Entry 7Z1N (electron microscopy, 3.90 A resolution); this record covers chains A and B of the 17 polymer chains in the assembly.

== Chain A ==
Name: DNA-directed RNA polymerase III subunit RPC1
Organism: Saccharomyces cerevisiae W303
Notes: EC 2.7.7.6
UniProtKB: P04051 (RPC1_YEAST); residue numbers follow UniProt; this construct covers 1-1460
Amino-acid sequence (1460 residues; row label = number of the first residue in the row):
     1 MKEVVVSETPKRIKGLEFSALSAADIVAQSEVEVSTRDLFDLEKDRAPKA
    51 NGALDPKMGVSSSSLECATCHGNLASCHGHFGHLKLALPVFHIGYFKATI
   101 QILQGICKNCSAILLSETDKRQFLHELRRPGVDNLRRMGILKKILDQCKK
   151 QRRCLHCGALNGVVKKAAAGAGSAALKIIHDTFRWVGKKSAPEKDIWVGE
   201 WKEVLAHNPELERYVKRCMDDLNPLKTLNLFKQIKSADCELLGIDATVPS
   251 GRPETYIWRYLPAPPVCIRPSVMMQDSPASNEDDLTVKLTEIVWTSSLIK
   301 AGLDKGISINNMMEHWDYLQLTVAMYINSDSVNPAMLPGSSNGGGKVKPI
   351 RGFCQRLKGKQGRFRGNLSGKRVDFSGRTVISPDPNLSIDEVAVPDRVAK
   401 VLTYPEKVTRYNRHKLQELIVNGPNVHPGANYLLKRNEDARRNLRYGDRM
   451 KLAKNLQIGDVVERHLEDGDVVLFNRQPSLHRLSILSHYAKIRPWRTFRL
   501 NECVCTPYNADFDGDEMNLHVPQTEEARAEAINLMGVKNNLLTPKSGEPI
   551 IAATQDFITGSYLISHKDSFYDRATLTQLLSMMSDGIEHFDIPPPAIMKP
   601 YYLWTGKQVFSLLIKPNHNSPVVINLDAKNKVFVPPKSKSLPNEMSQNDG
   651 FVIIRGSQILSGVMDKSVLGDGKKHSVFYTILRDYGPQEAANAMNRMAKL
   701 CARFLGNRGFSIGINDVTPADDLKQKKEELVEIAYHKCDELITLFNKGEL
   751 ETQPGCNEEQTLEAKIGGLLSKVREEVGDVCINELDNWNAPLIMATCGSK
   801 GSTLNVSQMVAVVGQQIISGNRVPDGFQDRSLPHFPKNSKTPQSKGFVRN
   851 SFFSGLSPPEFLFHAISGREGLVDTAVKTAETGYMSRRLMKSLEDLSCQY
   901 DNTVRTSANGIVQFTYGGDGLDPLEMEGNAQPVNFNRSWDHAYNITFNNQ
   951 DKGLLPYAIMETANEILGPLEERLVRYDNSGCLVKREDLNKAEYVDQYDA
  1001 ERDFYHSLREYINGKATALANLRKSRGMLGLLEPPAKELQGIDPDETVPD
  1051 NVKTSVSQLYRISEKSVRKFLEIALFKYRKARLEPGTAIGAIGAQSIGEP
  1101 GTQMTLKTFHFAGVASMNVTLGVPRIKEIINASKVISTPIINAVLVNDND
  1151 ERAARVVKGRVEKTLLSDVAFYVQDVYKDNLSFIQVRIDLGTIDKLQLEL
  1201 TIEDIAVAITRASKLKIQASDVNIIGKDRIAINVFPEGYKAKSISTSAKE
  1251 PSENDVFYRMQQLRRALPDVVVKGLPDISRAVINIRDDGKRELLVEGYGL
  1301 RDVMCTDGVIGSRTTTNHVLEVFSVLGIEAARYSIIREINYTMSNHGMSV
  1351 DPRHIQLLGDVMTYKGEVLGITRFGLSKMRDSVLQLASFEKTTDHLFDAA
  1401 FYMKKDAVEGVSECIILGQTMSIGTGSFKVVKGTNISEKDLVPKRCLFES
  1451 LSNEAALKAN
Disordered / not traced: 340-348, 1237-1252, 1459-1460
Swiss-Prot annotation at these positions:
  - region: Pro858 to Glu870 (Bridging helix)
  - binding site (Zn(2+)): Cys67, Cys70, Cys77, His80, Cys107, Cys110, Cys154
  - binding site (Mg(2+)): Asp511, Asp513, Asp515
  - mutagenesis: Thr506 (T506I: Temperature-sensitive), Asn509 (N509Y: Temperature-sensitive), Asn518 (N518Q: Temperature-sensitive)

== Chain B ==
Name: DNA-directed RNA polymerase III subunit RPC2
Organism: Saccharomyces cerevisiae W303
Notes: EC 2.7.7.6
UniProtKB: P22276 (RPC2_YEAST); residues 1-1149 here = UniProt positions 1-1149
Amino-acid sequence (1149 residues; numbered 1 to 1149; the number before each row is that of its first residue):
     1 MVAATKRRKTHIHKHVKDEAFDDLLKPVYKGKKLTDEINTAQDKWHLLPA
    51 FLKVKGLVKQHLDSFNYFVDTDLKKIIKANQLILSDVDPEFYLKYVDIRV
   101 GKKSSSSTKDYLTPPHECRLRDMTYSAPIYVDIEYTRGRNIIMHKDVEIG
   151 RMPIMLRSNKCILYDADESKMAKLNECPLDPGGYFIVNGTEKVILVQEQL
   201 SKNRIIVEADEKKGIVQASVTSSTHERKSKTYVITKNGKIYLKHNSIAEE
   251 IPIAIVLKACGILSDLEIMQLVCGNDSSYQDIFAVNLEESSKLDIYTQQQ
   301 ALEYIGAKVKTMRRQKLTILQEGIEAIATTVIAHLTVEALDFREKALYIA
   351 MMTRRVVMAMYNPKMIDDRDYVGNKRLELAGQLISLLFEDLFKKFNNDFK
   401 LSIDKVLKKPNRAMEYDALLSINVHSNNITSGLNRAISTGNWSLKRFKME
   451 RAGVTHVLSRLSYISALGMMTRISSQFEKSRKVSGPRALQPSQFGMLCTA
   501 DTPEGEACGLVKNLALMTHITTDDEEEPIKKLCYVLGVEDITLIDSASLH
   551 LNYGVYLNGTLIGSIRFPTKFVTQFRHLRRTGKVSEFISIYSNSHQMAVH
   601 IATDGGRICRPLIIVSDGQSRVKDIHLRKLLDGELDFDDFLKLGLVEYLD
   651 VNEENDSYIALYEKDIVPSMTHLEIEPFTILGAVAGLIPYPHHNQSPRNT
   701 YQCAMGKQAIGAIAYNQFKRIDTLLYLMTYPQQPMVKTKTIELIDYDKLP
   751 AGQNATVAVMSYSGYDIEDALVLNKSSIDRGFGRCETRRKTTTVLKRYAN
   801 HTQDIIGGMRVDENGDPIWQHQSLGPDGLGEVGMKVQSGQIYINKSVPTN
   851 SADAPNPNNVNVQTQYREAPVIYRGPEPSHIDQVMMSVSDNDQALIKVLL
   901 RQNRRPELGDKFSSRHGQKGVCGIIVKQEDMPFNDQGIVPDIIMNPHGFP
   951 SRMTVGKMIELISGKAGVLNGTLEYGTCFGGSKLEDMSKILVDQGFNYSG
  1001 KDMLYSGITGECLQAYIFFGPIYYQKLKHMVLDKMHARARGPRAVLTRQP
  1051 TEGRSRDGGLRLGEMERDCVIAYGASQLLLERLMISSDAFEVDVCDKCGL
  1101 MGYSGWCTTCKSAENIIKMTIPYAAKLLFQELLSMNIAPRLRLEDIFQQ
Disordered / not traced: 1-37
Swiss-Prot annotation at these positions:
  - zinc finger: Cys1095 to Cys1110 (C4-type)
  - binding site (Zn(2+)): Cys1095, Cys1098, Cys1107, Cys1110
From the paper describing this entry:
  - mutagenesis - Q199R, R481G: decreased growth
  - mutagenesis - K448A, R451V: unchanged growth

== Interface between chain A and chain B ==
Pairs across the interface (346; chain A residue first):
  Pro10(A) with Ile1146(B), hydrogen bond (backbone-backbone)
  Lys11(A) with Asp1096(B), salt bridge; Ile1117(B); Leu1143(B); Glu1144(B); Asp1145(B), salt bridge
  Arg12(A) with Leu1143(B); Glu1144(B), salt bridge; Ile1146(B)
  Ile13(A) with Met1119(B), hydrophobic; Arg1142(B)
  Lys14(A) with Arg1142(B), hydrogen bond (backbone-backbone); Glu1144(B)
  Gly15(A) with Arg1142(B), hydrogen bond (backbone-backbone)
  Leu16(A) with Phe1129(B), hydrophobic; Arg1140(B)
  Glu17(A) with Ala1138(B); Arg1140(B), hydrogen bond (backbone-backbone); Arg1142(B), salt bridge
  Phe18(A) with Ile1137(B), hydrophobic; Ala1138(B); Pro1139(B), hydrophobic
  Ser19(A) with Ile1137(B); Ala1138(B), hydrogen bond (backbone-backbone)
  Ala20(A) with Asn1136(B)
  Leu21(A) with Leu1133(B), hydrophobic; Asn1136(B), hydrogen bond (backbone-side chain); Ala1138(B), hydrophobic; Arg1140(B)
  Asp25(A) with Arg1140(B), salt bridge
  Ala28(A) with Thr1108(B); Lys1111(B)
  Gln29(A) with Thr1108(B); Thr1109(B)
  Glu31(A) with Thr1108(B), hydrogen bond
  Thr69(A) with Tyr1103(B)
  Cys70(A) with Tyr1103(B), hydrophobic
  Leu74(A) with Arg1048(B), hydrogen bond (backbone-side chain)
  Ala75(A) with Arg1048(B)
  Cys77(A) with Arg1048(B)
  His78(A) with Phe1090(B); Glu1091(B); Gly1102(B); Tyr1103(B); Lys1126(B), hydrogen bond (backbone-side chain); Gln1130(B), hydrogen bond (backbone-side chain)
  Phe81(A) with Gln1130(B); Leu1133(B), hydrophobic
  His92(A) with Met1135(B), hydrogen bond (side chain-backbone)
  Tyr95(A) with Asn1136(B), hydrogen bond (side chain-backbone); Ile1137(B)
  Thr255(A) with Asn1136(B)
  Trp258(A) with Ser1134(B); Asn1136(B)
  Pro262(A) with Leu1133(B); Ser1134(B)
  Pro264(A) with Ser1134(B)
  Cys267(A) with Leu1046(B)
  Ile268(A) with Leu1046(B), hydrophobic; Leu1127(B), hydrophobic; Gln1130(B)
  Pro270(A) with Leu1046(B)
  Pro278(A) with Ser851(B)
  Tyr326(A) with Ser1134(B), hydrogen bond
  Ile327(A) with Ser1134(B); Met1135(B), hydrophobic
  Phe353(A) with Glu1131(B); Ser1134(B); Met1135(B), hydrophobic
  Cys354(A) with Met1135(B), hydrophobic
  Arg356(A) with Glu1131(B), salt bridge
  Leu357(A) with Glu1131(B)
  Arg363(A) with Leu1046(B); Leu1127(B)
  Phe364(A) with Leu1128(B), hydrophobic
  Arg365(A) with Arg1061(B), hydrogen bond (backbone-side chain); Glu1064(B), salt bridge
  Gly366(A) with Arg1061(B)
  Asn367(A) with Gln1049(B), hydrogen bond; Ala1124(B)
  Leu368(A) with Ala1124(B), hydrophobic; Leu1128(B), hydrophobic
  Ser369(A) with Arg1067(B), hydrogen bond
  Gly370(A) with Leu1062(B)
  Lys371(A) with Gln1049(B); Leu1062(B); Leu1083(B), hydrogen bond (side chain-backbone); Ser1087(B); Asp1088(B), salt bridge; Pro1122(B)
  Arg372(A) with Pro1050(B); Thr1051(B); Glu1052(B); Gly1059(B); Leu1060(B); Arg1061(B); Ser1087(B), hydrogen bond (backbone-side chain)
  Val373(A) with Pro1050(B); Gly1059(B); Leu1060(B), hydrogen bond (backbone-backbone); Arg1082(B)
  Asp374(A) with Arg1038(B), salt bridge; Ala1039(B); Pro1050(B); Arg1082(B), hydrogen bond (backbone-side chain); Ser1086(B)
  Phe375(A) with Arg1038(B); Ala1039(B); Ser1086(B)
  Ser376(A) with Ala1037(B); Arg1038(B), hydrogen bond (backbone-backbone); Gly1059(B); Leu1060(B), hydrogen bond (side chain-backbone)
  Gly377(A) with His1036(B); Leu1060(B)
  Arg378(A) with Lys1034(B); Met1035(B); His1036(B), hydrogen bond (backbone-backbone); Leu1060(B)
  Val380(A) with Gly909(B); Val1031(B), hydrophobic; Lys1034(B)
  Ile381(A) with Val921(B)
  Ser382(A) with Leu908(B); Cys922(B); Gly923(B), hydrogen bond (side chain-backbone)
  Pro383(A) with Tyr765(B); Ala770(B), hydrophobic
  Asp384(A) with Tyr765(B), hydrogen bond
  Pro385(A) with Gly764(B); Tyr765(B)
  Val398(A) with Met1035(B), hydrophobic
  Val401(A) with Ala1037(B), hydrophobic; Ala1039(B)
  Arg441(A) with Arg1040(B)
  Leu473(A) with Leu1078(B), hydrophobic
  Asn475(A) with Glu1066(B), hydrogen bond
  Gln477(A) with Glu1066(B), hydrogen bond
  Ser479(A) with Met1065(B); Glu1066(B); Cys1069(B)
  His481(A) with Cys1069(B), hydrogen bond (backbone-side chain)
  Arg482(A) with Cys1069(B); Ala1072(B); Tyr1073(B), hydrogen bond (backbone-side chain)
  Leu483(A) with Tyr1073(B)
  Ile485(A) with Cys1069(B), hydrophobic; Val1070(B), hydrophobic; Tyr1073(B), hydrogen bond (backbone-side chain)
  Leu486(A) with Tyr1073(B)
  Trp495(A) with Leu908(B), hydrophobic
  Arg496(A) with Glu907(B), salt bridge; Val1031(B); Leu1032(B); Met1035(B)
  Thr497(A) with Leu908(B); Gly909(B); Val1031(B)
  Glu502(A) with Gly764(B); Ile767(B)
  Ala510(A) with Glu768(B)
  Asp511(A) with Glu768(B)
  Phe512(A) with Ile767(B); Glu768(B); Asp769(B); Gly920(B); Val921(B), hydrogen bond (backbone-backbone)
  Asp513(A) with Asp769(B); Lys911(B), hydrogen bond (backbone-side chain); Lys919(B); Gly920(B)
  Gly514(A) with Lys911(B); Val921(B)
  Glu516(A) with Lys1034(B), salt bridge
  Asn518(A) with Leu1060(B)
  His520(A) with Arg1082(B)
  Val521(A) with Arg1082(B), hydrogen bond (backbone-side chain)
  Pro522(A) with Arg1082(B)
  Gln523(A) with Glu1081(B)
  Thr524(A) with Glu1081(B)
  Glu526(A) with Gln1077(B)
  Ala527(A) with Leu1078(B), hydrophobic; Glu1081(B)
  Glu530(A) with Gly1074(B); Ala1075(B); Leu1078(B)
  Leu534(A) with Tyr1073(B)
  Met535(A) with Tyr1073(B), hydrophobic; Leu1078(B), hydrophobic
  Asn540(A) with Tyr1073(B), hydrogen bond
  Gln555(A) with Ile767(B); Glu768(B); Asn945(B); His947(B)
  Asp556(A) with Ser761(B), hydrogen bond; Ile767(B); His947(B), salt bridge
  Phe557(A) with Ile767(B), hydrophobic
  Thr559(A) with His947(B)
  Ala702(A) with Ser763(B); Gly764(B), hydrogen bond (backbone-backbone)
  Leu705(A) with Ser761(B)
  Gly706(A) with Ser761(B); Tyr762(B), hydrogen bond (backbone-backbone); Ser1006(B), hydrogen bond (backbone-side chain)
  Asn707(A) with Ser1006(B)
  Arg708(A) with Gln1014(B), hydrogen bond
  Gly709(A) with Leu1013(B); Ala1015(B); Ile1017(B)
  Phe710(A) with Met760(B); Ser761(B); Pro946(B)
  Ser711(A) with Val759(B), hydrogen bond (side chain-backbone); Lys1001(B); Tyr1016(B); Ile1017(B); Phe1018(B), hydrogen bond (side chain-backbone)
  Ile712(A) with Pro946(B); Met958(B), hydrophobic; Phe1018(B)
  Gly713(A) with Met958(B); Phe1018(B)
  Ile714(A) with Ile959(B), hydrophobic; Ile962(B), hydrophobic; Leu984(B), hydrophobic; Ser999(B), hydrogen bond (backbone-side chain)
  Asn715(A) with Tyr998(B), hydrogen bond; Ser999(B), hydrogen bond (backbone-side chain)
  Asp716(A) with Lys1001(B), salt bridge
  Met794(A) with Pro946(B); His947(B); Pro950(B), hydrophobic
  Ser799(A) with His947(B)
  Lys800(A) with His947(B); Pro950(B); Ser951(B); Arg952(B)
  Asn805(A) with Pro950(B); Met953(B)
  Gln808(A) with Met953(B)
  Met809(A) with Phe949(B); Pro950(B), hydrophobic; Met953(B), hydrophobic
  Asp825(A) with Asp368(B)
  Gly826(A) with Asp368(B); Tyr371(B)
  Phe827(A) with Tyr371(B), hydrophobic; Ser492(B)
  Gln828(A) with Asn593(B); Asn655(B)
  Asp829(A) with His595(B), salt bridge
  Arg830(A) with Asn655(B), hydrogen bond (side chain-backbone); Asp656(B); Ser657(B), hydrogen bond (side chain-backbone)
  Ser831(A) with Pro491(B)
  Leu832(A) with Pro491(B)
  Pro833(A) with Glu654(B); Ile659(B), hydrogen bond (backbone-backbone)
  His834(A) with Phe494(B); Tyr658(B); Ile659(B); Leu661(B)
  Phe835(A) with Tyr658(B)
  Pro836(A) with Tyr658(B)
  Phe852(A) with His693(B), hydrogen bond (backbone-side chain); Asn694(B)
  Phe853(A) with His693(B), hydrogen bond (backbone-side chain); Leu984(B), hydrophobic
  Ser854(A) with His693(B)
  Gly855(A) with His692(B); His693(B)
  Leu856(A) with His692(B); Phe979(B)
  Ser857(A) with Phe979(B)
  Pro858(A) with Leu661(B), hydrophobic; Phe979(B), hydrophobic
  Pro859(A) with Leu661(B)
  Phe861(A) with Leu681(B), hydrophobic; Pro691(B); Asn699(B); Phe979(B), hydrophobic
  Leu862(A) with Pro491(B), hydrophobic; Phe494(B), hydrophobic
  His864(A) with Gln695(B); Ser696(B)
  Ala865(A) with Thr499(B); Ser696(B)
  Ile866(A) with Leu489(B); Pro491(B), hydrophobic
  Arg869(A) with Arg487(B), hydrogen bond (side chain-backbone); Ala488(B); Leu489(B); Thr502(B); Gly509(B)
  Glu870(A) with Val483(B)
  Leu872(A) with Thr700(B); Tyr701(B)
  Val873(A) with Val483(B), hydrophobic; Arg487(B)
  Val877(A) with Arg481(B), hydrogen bond (backbone-side chain); Val483(B), hydrophobic
  Ala880(A) with Arg481(B)
  Glu881(A) with Arg481(B)
  Met890(A) with Asp1068(B)
  Lys891(A) with Arg1067(B)
  Ala1088(A) with Ile1071(B)
  Ala1091(A) with Ala1072(B), hydrophobic
  Ile1092(A) with Ala1072(B)
  Gln1095(A) with Asp1068(B), hydrogen bond (side chain-backbone); Cys1069(B), hydrogen bond; Ala1072(B)
  Phe1257(A) with Glu288(B)
  Tyr1258(A) with Ser291(B), hydrogen bond (side chain-backbone); Lys292(B)
  Arg1265(A) with Val285(B)
  Leu1396(A) with Leu1132(B), hydrophobic; Ile1137(B)
  Phe1397(A) with Met1135(B), hydrophobic; Ile1137(B), hydrophobic
  Ala1400(A) with Ile1137(B), hydrophobic
  Val1411(A) with Ile1071(B), hydrophobic
  Ser1412(A) with Arg1067(B)
  Ile1415(A) with Arg1067(B); Ile1071(B), hydrophobic; Leu1079(B), hydrophobic; Leu1083(B), hydrophobic
  Ile1416(A) with Pro1122(B); Ala1125(B)
  Leu1417(A) with Ile1121(B); Pro1122(B); Phe1129(B), hydrophobic
  Gly1418(A) with Met1084(B); Pro1122(B)
  Gln1419(A) with Leu1080(B)
  Thr1420(A) with Ser1076(B); Gln1077(B); Leu1080(B)
  Met1421(A) with Ala1075(B); Ser1076(B), hydrogen bond (backbone-side chain)
  Ile1423(A) with Ile1071(B), hydrophobic
  Gly1424(A) with Gly1074(B)
  Thr1425(A) with Gly1074(B), hydrogen bond (side chain-backbone); Ala1075(B); Ser1076(B), hydrogen bond (side chain-backbone)
  Lys1429(A) with Ile1146(B)
Interface residues without a listed pair, chain A (197 interface residues in all): Ile26, Gly79, His80, Arg351, Lys360, Thr379, Arg397, Glu463, Pro478, Arg499, Cys505, Leu519, Thr554, Val717, Lys837, Gly868, Ala876, Arg887, Glu894, Gln1261, Leu1384, Gly1426
Interface residues without a listed pair, chain B (176 interface residues in all): Ala284, Gly505, Cys508, Val651, Pro677, Ile680, Pro697, Val955, Ile1008, Thr1009, Gly1041, Val1045, Thr1047, Asp1093, Ser1104, Thr1120, Leu1141, Phe1147, Gln1148

== Summary ==
197 residues of chain A and 176 residues of chain B are in contact; the contacts include 57 hydrogen bonds and
14 salt bridges. Polar pairs include Lys11(A)-Asp1096(B), Lys11(A)-Asp1145(B) and Arg12(A)-Glu1144(B). From
the paper: Q199R and R481G of chain B reduce growth; K448A and R451V of chain B leave growth unchanged.
Chain A is DNA-directed RNA polymerase III subunit RPC1 and chain B is DNA-directed RNA polymerase III subunit
RPC2, both from Saccharomyces cerevisiae W303; the structure, Structure of yeast RNA Polymerase III Delta
C53-C37-C11, was determined by electron microscopy, deposited together with 7Z1L, 7Z1M and 7Z1O.
